Entry 9MQ8 (electron microscopy, 3.73 A resolution); this record covers chains I and M of the 12 polymer chains in the assembly.

== Chain I ==
Molecule: 310-33-1_H02 Fab Heavy chain
Source organism: Homo sapiens
Notes: antibody fragment or engineered binder
Amino-acid sequence (124 residues; numbered 1 to 113 plus 11 insertion-coded residues; the number before each row is that of its first residue; a row labelled like 52A-52C holds insertion residues (52A, then the next letters in order)):
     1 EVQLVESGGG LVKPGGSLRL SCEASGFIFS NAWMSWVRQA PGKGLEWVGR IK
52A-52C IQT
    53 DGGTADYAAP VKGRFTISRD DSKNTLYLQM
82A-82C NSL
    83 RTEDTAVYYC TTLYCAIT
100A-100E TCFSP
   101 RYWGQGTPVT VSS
Not modelled in the structure: 1

== Chain M ==
Molecule: 310-33-1_H02 Fab Light chain
Source organism: Homo sapiens
Notes: antibody fragment or engineered binder
Amino-acid sequence (111 residues; row label = number of the first residue in the row; note: 1 number in that range is skipped by the numbering (no residue carries it; nothing is unmodelled there); a row labelled like 27A-27C holds insertion residues (27A, then the next letters in order)):
     1 QSALTQPAS
    11 VSGSPGQSIT ISCTGTS
27A-27C SDV
    28 GSYNLVFWYQ QHPGKAPKLI IYEVSKRPSG VSYRFSGSKS GNTASLKISG LQAEDEAEYY
    88 CCSYVGSD
95A-95B TW
    96 GVFGGGTKLT V
  106A L
Not modelled in the structure: 1-2, 11-13

== Interface between chain I and chain M ==
Contacting residue pairs - 27 pairs, chain I then chain M:
  Gly44(I) with Tyr87(M)
  Leu45(I) with Tyr87(M), hydrophobic; Phe98(M)
  Glu46(I) with Phe98(M)
  Trp47(I) with Trp95B(M); Gly96(M), hydrogen bond (side chain-backbone); Phe98(M)
  Gly49(I) with Trp95B(M)
  Arg50(I) with Thr95A(M), hydrogen bond (side chain-backbone); Trp95B(M)
  Asp58(I) with Trp95B(M)
  Ala60(I) with Trp95B(M), hydrophobic
  Tyr91(I) with Lys42(M); Ala43(M), hydrophobic; Pro44(M)
  Ile99(I) with Tyr91(M)
  Thr100A(I) with Thr95A(M)
  Phe100C(I) with Leu32(M), hydrophobic; Tyr91(M), hydrophobic
  Ser100D(I) with Phe34(M); Tyr36(M), hydrogen bond; Cys89(M)
  Pro100E(I) with Phe34(M); Tyr36(M), hydrogen bond (backbone-side chain)
  Trp103(I) with Tyr36(M), hydrophobic; Pro44(M)
  Gly104(I) with Ala43(M)
Other interface residues (no listed pair), chain I (24 interface residues in all): Val37, Gln39, Lys43, Val48, Tyr59, Tyr96, Ala98, Arg101
Other interface residues (no listed pair), chain M (16 interface residues in all): Lys45, Leu46, Asp95

== Summary ==
24 residues of chain I and 16 residues of chain M are in contact, with 4 hydrogen bonds. Polar contacts
include Trp47(I)-Gly96(M), Arg50(I)-Thr95A(M) and Ser100D(I)-Tyr36(M).
Here chain I is 310-33-1_H02 Fab Heavy chain and chain M is 310-33-1_H02 Fab Light chain, both from Homo
sapiens. Entry 9MQ8 (Cryo-EM structure of hemagglutinin H5N1 in complex with Fab 310-33-1_H02) was determined
by electron microscopy.
